Entry 8ETT (electron microscopy, 6.68 A resolution (low resolution: residue-level contacts below are approximate; hydrogen-bond / salt-bridge calls are withheld)); this record covers chains A and I of the 8 polymer chains in the assembly.

Chain A:
Protein: Histone H3.2
Source organism: Xenopus laevis
Reference sequence: A0A310TTQ1 (A0A310TTQ1_XENLA); residues 1-136 here = UniProt positions 1-136
Sequence (136 residues; row label = number of the first residue in the row):
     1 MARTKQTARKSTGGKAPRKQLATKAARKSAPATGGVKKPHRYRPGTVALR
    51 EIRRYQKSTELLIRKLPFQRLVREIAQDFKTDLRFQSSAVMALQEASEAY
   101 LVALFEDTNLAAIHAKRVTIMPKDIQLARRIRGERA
Disordered / not traced: 1-60, 136
Sequence notes: conflict Ala111 (Cys in A0A310TTQ1)

Chain I:
Molecule: 227-nt DNA strand
Sequence (227 nucleotides; each row starts with the number of its first residue; numbers below 1 keep their minus sign (DC-73 is residue -73)):
   -73 CTGGAGAATCCCGGTGCCGAGGCCGCTCAATTGGTCGTAGACAGCTCTAG
   -23 CACCGCTTAAACGCACGTACGCGCTGTCCCCCGCGTTTTAACCGCCAAGG
    27 GGATTACTCCCTAGTCTCCAGGCACGTGTCAGATATATACATCCTGTGCA
    77 TGTATTGAACAGCGACCTTGCCGGTGCCAGTCGGATAGTGTTCCGAGCTC
   127 CCACTCTAGAGGATCCCCGGGTACCGA
Disordered / not traced: -73, 38-153

How chain A and chain I interact:
Residue-residue contacts - 8 pairs, chain A then chain I:
  Arg73(A) - DC-23(I)
  Arg84(A) - DC-23(I)
  Arg84(A) - DA-22(I)
  Phe85(A) - DG-24(I)
  Phe85(A) - DC-23(I)
  Lys116(A) - DG-3(I)
  Arg117(A) - DG-3(I)
  Val118(A) - DG-3(I)
Interface residues without a listed pair, chain A (8 interface residues in all): Gln86, Ser87
Interface residues without a listed pair, chain I (5 interface residues in all): DC-2

Overview:
8 residues of chain A face 5 of chain I across their interface.
Chain A is Histone H3.2 (Xenopus laevis) and chain I is a 227-nt DNA strand; the structure, Class1 of the
INO80-Hexasome complex, was determined by electron microscopy (same publication as 8ETS, 8ETU, 8ETV, 8ETW,
8EU9, 8EUE, 8EUF and 8EUJ).
